PDB entry 9CQ8 | electron microscopy, 3.45 A resolution | chains B and F of the 8 polymer chains in the assembly

[Chain B (and F)]
Protein: 9C2 TCR gamma chain
Source organism: Homo sapiens
Notes: chain F of this document is another copy of the same molecule, construct and numbering; everything in this record applies to it too
Chain sequence (294 residues; row label = number of the first residue in the row):
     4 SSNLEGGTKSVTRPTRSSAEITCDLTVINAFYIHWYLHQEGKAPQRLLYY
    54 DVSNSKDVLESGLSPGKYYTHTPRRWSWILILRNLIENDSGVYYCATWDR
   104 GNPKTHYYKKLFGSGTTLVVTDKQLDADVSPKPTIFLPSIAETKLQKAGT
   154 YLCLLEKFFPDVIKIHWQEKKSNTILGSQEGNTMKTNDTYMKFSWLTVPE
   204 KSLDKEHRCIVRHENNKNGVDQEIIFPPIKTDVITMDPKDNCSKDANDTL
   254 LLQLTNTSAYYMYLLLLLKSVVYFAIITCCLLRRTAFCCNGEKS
Disordered / not traced: 4-9, 234-297
Disulfide bonds: Cys26-Cys98, Cys156-Cys212
Covalent attachments: N-acetylglucosamine (NAG) linked to Asn190
What the authors report for this chain:
  - self-association interface (contacts with another copy of this molecule); pairs are residue here / residue on that copy: Arg19-Ser56 (hydrogen bond), Ser21-His74 (hydrogen bond), Asp60-Arg86 (hydrogen bond), Tyr72-Tyr72 (pi stacking)

[Chain B / chain F interface]
Residue-residue contacts - 27 pairs, chain B then chain F:
  Arg19(B) - Ser56(F)  hydrogen bond (side chain-backbone)
  Ser21(B) - His74(F)  hydrogen bond
  Ser21(B) - Thr75(F)
  Glu23(B) - His74(F)
  Tyr53(B) - Arg86(F)
  Ser56(B) - Arg19(F)  hydrogen bond (backbone-side chain)
  Ser58(B) - Arg86(F)  hydrogen bond (backbone-side chain)
  Ser58(B) - Asn87(F)
  Lys59(B) - Arg86(F)
  Asp60(B) - Arg86(F)  salt bridge
  Tyr72(B) - Tyr72(F)  hydrophobic
  Tyr72(B) - Ile84(F)
  Tyr72(B) - Arg86(F)  hydrogen bond
  Thr73(B) - Arg86(F)
  His74(B) - Ser21(F)  hydrogen bond
  His74(B) - Glu23(F)
  His74(B) - Ile84(F)
  Thr75(B) - Ser21(F)
  Ile84(B) - Tyr72(F)
  Ile84(B) - His74(F)
  Arg86(B) - Tyr53(F)
  Arg86(B) - Ser58(F)  hydrogen bond (side chain-backbone)
  Arg86(B) - Lys59(F)
  Arg86(B) - Asp60(F)  salt bridge
  Arg86(B) - Tyr72(F)  hydrogen bond
  Arg86(B) - Thr73(F)
  Asn87(B) - Ser58(F)
Interface residues without a listed pair, chain B (17 interface residues in all): Val55, Gly69
Interface residues without a listed pair, chain F (17 interface residues in all): Val55, Gly69

[In short]
Chain B and chain F each contribute 17 residues to their interface, with 8 hydrogen bonds and 2 salt bridges.
Polar contacts include Asp60(B)-Arg86(F), Arg19(B)-Ser56(F) and Ser21(B)-His74(F). Covalently linked
N-acetylglucosamine: at Asn190(B). From the paper: a self-association interface involving Arg19(B), Ser21(B)
and Ser56(B) among others.
Chain B and chain F are both 9C2 TCR gamma chain (Homo sapiens); the structure, Dimeric 9C2 gamma delta TCR
extracellular domain bound by Fab 2, was determined by electron microscopy (same publication as 9CQ4, 9CQ7 and
9CQL).
